Entry 8IFO (X-ray diffraction, 2.20 A resolution); this record covers chains B and C of the 4 polymer chains in the assembly.

[Chain B]
Molecule: Estrogen-related receptor gamma
From: Homo sapiens
UniProtKB: P62508 (ERR3_HUMAN); residues 123-219 here = UniProt positions 123-219
Chain sequence (105 residues; row label = number of the first residue in the row):
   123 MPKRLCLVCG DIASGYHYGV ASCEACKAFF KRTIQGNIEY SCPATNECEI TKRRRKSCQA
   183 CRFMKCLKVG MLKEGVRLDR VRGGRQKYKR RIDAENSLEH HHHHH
Unresolved in the structure: 123, 204-227
Sequence notes: expression tag (220-227)
Swiss-Prot annotation at these positions:
  - DNA-binding region: Lys-125 to Leu-200 (Nuclear receptor)
  - zinc finger (NR C4-type): Cys-128 to Cys-148, Cys-164 to Cys-188
Bound ions: Zn2+ site 1: Cys-128, Cys-131, Cys-145, Cys-148; Zn2+ site 2: Cys-164, Cys-170, Cys-180, Cys-183
Small-molecule neighbours: malonate ion (MLI): Pro-124, Arg-126, Gly-137, Tyr-138

[Chain C]
Molecule: 17-nt DNA strand
Sequence (17 nucleotides; each row starts with the number of its first residue):
     1 GAGGACAAAG GTGAAAC
Small-molecule neighbours: malonate ion (MLI): DG10, DG11, DT12

[How chain B and chain C interact]
Pairs across the interface (16; chain B residue first):
  Tyr-138(B) / DA8(C)  phosphate contact
  His-139(B) / DA9(C)  phosphate contact
  Tyr-140(B) / DA9(C)  hydrogen bond to the phosphate
  Tyr-140(B) / DG10(C)  hydrogen bond to the phosphate
  Lys-149(B) / DG10(C)  hydrogen bond to the base
  Lys-153(B) / DG10(C)  phosphate contact
  Lys-153(B) / DG11(C)  phosphate contact
  Gln-157(B) / DG11(C)  hydrogen bond to the phosphate
  Lys-178(B) / DA16(C)  phosphate contact
  Lys-178(B) / DC17(C)  salt bridge to the phosphate
  Gly-197(B) / DA9(C)  sugar contact
  Gly-197(B) / DG10(C)  phosphate contact
  Val-198(B) / DG10(C)  phosphate contact
  Arg-199(B) / DA9(C)  phosphate contact
  Arg-199(B) / DG10(C)  hydrogen bond to the phosphate
  Arg-202(B) / DG11(C)  salt bridge to the phosphate
Also at the interface, not in a pair above, chain B (14 interface residues in all): Gly-141, Glu-146, Val-203
Also at the interface, not in a pair above, chain C (7 interface residues in all): DT12

[Overview]
Chain B and chain C form an interface of 14 and 7 residues respectively, with 5 hydrogen bonds and 2 salt
bridges. Polar pairs include Lys-149(B)/DG10(C), Tyr-140(B)/DA9(C) and Tyr-140(B)/DG10(C). Ligands of chain B:
malonate ion. Ligands of chain C: malonate ion.
Here chain B is Estrogen-related receptor gamma (Homo sapiens) and chain C is a 17-nt DNA strand. Entry 8IFO
(Crystal structure of estrogen related receptor-gamma DNA binding domain complexed with Pla2g12b promoter) was
determined by X-ray diffraction.
